Entry 6VLW (X-ray diffraction, 3.42 A resolution); this record covers chains L and G of the 3 polymer chains in the assembly.

# Chain L
Protein: VRC01 Fab Light Chain
Source organism: Homo sapiens
Notes: antibody fragment or engineered binder
Chain sequence (210 residues; numbered 1 to 216; 6 numbers in that range are skipped by the numbering (no residue carries them; nothing is unmodelled there); the number before each row is that of its first residue):
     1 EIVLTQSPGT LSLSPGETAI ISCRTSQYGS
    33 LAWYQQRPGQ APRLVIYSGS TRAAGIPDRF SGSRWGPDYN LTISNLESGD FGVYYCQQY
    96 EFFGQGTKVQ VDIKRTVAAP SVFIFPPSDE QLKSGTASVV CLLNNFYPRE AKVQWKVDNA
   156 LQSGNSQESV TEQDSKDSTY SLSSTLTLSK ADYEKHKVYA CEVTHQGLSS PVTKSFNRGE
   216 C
Cystine bridges: Cys-23/Cys-88, Cys-136/Cys-196
Covalent attachments: N-acetylglucosamine (NAG) linked to Asn-72

# Chain G
Protein: 426cOD
Source organism: Human immunodeficiency virus 1
Chain sequence (199 residues; each row starts with the number of its first residue):
     1 TISNATIMLP CRPAPPPHCK SNITGLLLLR DGGDTINNTE IFRPSGGDED AQWCMERLGI
    61 PSSVVSTQLL LNGSLAEEEI VIRSKDLSDN AKTICVQLQK SVEIVCTGAG YCQISGRNWS
   121 EAVNQVKKKL KEHFPHKNIS FQSSSGGDLE ITTHSFNCGG EFFYCNTSGL FQDGSGSGHH
   181 HHHHGLNDIF EAQKIEWHE
Not modelled in the structure: 1-3, 174-199
Cystine bridges: Cys-11/Cys-165, Cys-19/Cys-158, Cys-54/Cys-95, Cys-106/Cys-112
Covalent attachments: N-acetylglucosamine (NAG) linked to Asn-22, Asn-72, Asn-166

# Chain L / chain G interface
Residue-residue contacts (11):
  Glu-1(L) with Asp-34(G); Thr-35(G), hydrogen bond
  Tyr-91(L) with Asp-86(G), hydrogen bond; Ser-88(G), hydrogen bond; Asp-89(G)
  Glu-96(L) with Arg-30(G), salt bridge; Gly-32(G); Gly-33(G), hydrogen bond (side chain-backbone); Asn-90(G), hydrogen bond
  Phe-97(L) with Gly-33(G); Asp-34(G)

# Overview
4 residues of chain L face 9 of chain G across their interface, with 5 hydrogen bonds and 1 salt bridge. Polar
pairs include Glu-96(L)/Arg-30(G), Glu-1(L)/Thr-35(G) and Tyr-91(L)/Asp-86(G). Covalently linked
N-acetylglucosamine: at Asn-72(L). Covalently linked N-acetylglucosamine: at Asn-22(G), Asn-72(G) and
Asn-166(G).
Here chain L is VRC01 Fab Light Chain (Homo sapiens) and chain G is 426cOD (Human immunodeficiency virus 1).
Entry 6VLW (Crystal Structure of 426cOD in Complex with VRC01 Fab) was determined by X-ray diffraction.
